PDB entry 5DAQ | X-ray diffraction, 1.70 A resolution | chain A

Chain A:
Name: Phytanoyl-CoA dioxygenase family protein (AFU_orthologue AFUA_8G00230)
Source organism: Emericella nidulans (strain FGSC A4 / ATCC 38163 / CBS 112.46 / NRRL 194 / M139)
UniProtKB: Q5AR53 (Q5AR53_EMENI); residues 2-308 here correspond to UniProt positions 110-416 (UniProt number = residue number + 108)
Chain sequence (308 residues; row label = number of the first residue in the row):
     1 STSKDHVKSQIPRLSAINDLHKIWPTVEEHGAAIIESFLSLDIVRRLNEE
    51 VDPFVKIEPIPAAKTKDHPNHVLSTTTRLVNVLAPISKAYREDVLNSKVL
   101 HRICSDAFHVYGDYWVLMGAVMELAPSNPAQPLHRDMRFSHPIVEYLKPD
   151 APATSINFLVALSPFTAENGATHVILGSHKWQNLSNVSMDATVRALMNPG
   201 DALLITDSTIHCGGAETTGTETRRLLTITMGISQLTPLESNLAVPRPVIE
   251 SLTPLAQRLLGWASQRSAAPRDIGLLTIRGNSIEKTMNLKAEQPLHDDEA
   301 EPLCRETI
Disordered / not traced: 1-7, 296-308
Differences from the reference sequence: expression tag (1)
Metal / ion sites: Ni2+: His134, Asp136, His211 (together with 2-oxoglutaric acid)
Ligand contacts:
  - 58D ((3S)-3-(4-methoxybenzyl)-4-methyl-3,4-dihydro-1H-1,4-benzodiazepine-2,5-dione): Asn70, Val72, Leu73, Leu79, Met118, Met122, Gln131, Pro132, His134, Asp136, Met137, Arg138, Phe139, Asn157, Thr227, Thr229, Ile273
  - 2-oxoglutaric acid (AKG): Leu73, Met122, Leu124, Gln131, His134, Asp136, Leu159, Phe165, Thr172, His211, Cys212, Gly213, Arg223, Leu225
Swiss-Prot annotation at these positions:
  - binding site (Fe cation): His134, Asp136, His211
From the paper describing this entry:
  - Ni2+ coordination: His134, Asp136, His211
  - binding site for 58D: Asn70, Val72, Leu79, Met118, His134, Met137, Phe139

Overview:
Ligands of chain A: 2-oxoglutaric acid and compound 58D. The Ni2+ site is built by His134, Asp136 and His211.
UniProt lists 3 Fe cation-binding residues. From the paper: a binding site for 58D at Asn70, Val72 and Leu79
among others; Ni2+ coordination by His134, Asp136 and His211.
Chain A is Phytanoyl-CoA dioxygenase family protein (AFU_orthologue AFUA_8G00230) (Emericella nidulans (strain
FGSC A4 / ATCC 38163 / CBS 112.46 / NRRL 194 / M139)); the structure, Fe(II)/(alpha)ketoglutarate-dependent
dioxygenase AsqJ in complex with 4-Methoxycyclopeptin, was determined by X-ray diffraction together with 5DAP,
5DAV, 5DAW and 5DAX from the same study.
